PDB entry 8VKW | electron microscopy, 3.44 A resolution | chains A and C of the 34 polymer chains in the assembly

# Chain A
Molecule: 23S ribosomal RNA
From: Mycolicibacterium smegmatis MC2 155
Sequence (3120 nucleotides; each row starts with the number of its first residue):
     1 UAAGUGUUUAAGGGCGCAUGGUGGAUGCCUUGGCACUGGGAGCCGAUGAA
    51 GGACGUAGGAGGCUGCGAUAAGCCUCGGGGAGCUGUCAACCGAGCGUUGA
   101 UCCGAGGAUGUCCGAAUGGGGAAACCCGGCACGAGUGAUGUCGUGUCACC
   151 AGGCGCUGAAUAUAUAGGCGUCUGGGGGGAACGCGGGGAAGUGAAACAUC
   201 UCAGUACCCGUAGGAAGAGAAAACAAAAUGUGAUUCCGUGAGUAGUGGCG
   251 AGCGAAAGCGGAGGAUGGCUAAACCGUAUGCAUGUGAUACCGGGUAGGGG
   301 UUGUGUGUGCGGGGUUGUGGGACCUAUCUUUCCGGCUCUACCUGGCUGGA
   351 GGGCAGUGAGAAAAUGUUGUGGUUAGCGGAAAUGGCUUGGGAUGGCCUGC
   401 CGUAGACGGUGAGAGCCCGGUACGUGAAAACCCGACGUCUGUCUUGAUGG
   451 UGUUCCCGAGUAGCAGCGGGCCCGUGGAAUCUGCUGUGAAUCUGCCGGGA
   501 CCACCCGGUAAGCCUGAAUACUUCCCAGUGACCGAUAGCGGAUUAGUACC
   551 GUGAGGGAAUGGUGAAAAGUACCCCGGGAGGGGAGUGAAAGAGUACCUGA
   601 AACCGUGCGCUUACAAUCCGUCAGAGCCCUCGACGUGUCGUGGGGUGAUG
   651 GCGUGCCUUUUGAAGAAUGAGCCUGCGAGUCAGGGACAUGUCGCGAGGUU
   701 AACCCGGGUGGGGUAGCCGCAGCGAAAGCGAGUCUGAAUAGGGCGUAUCC
   751 ACACAAGAGUGUGUGGUGUAGUGGUGUGUUCUGGACCCGAAGCGGAGUGA
   801 UCUACCCAUGGCCAGGGUGAAGCGCGGGUAAGACCGCGUGGAGGCCCGAA
   851 CCCACUUAGGUUGAAGACUGAGGGGAUGAGCUGUGGGUAGGGGUGAAAGG
   901 CCAAUCAAACUCCGUGAUAGCUGGUUCUCCCCGAAAUGCAUUUAGGUGCA
   951 GCGUCGCAUGUUUCUUGCCGGAGGUAGAGCUACUGGAUGGCCGAUGGGCC
  1001 CCACAGGGUUACUGACGUCAGCCAAACUCCGAAUGCCGGUAAGUCCAAGA
  1051 GUGCGGCAGUGAGACGGCGGGGGAUAAGCUCCGUGCGUCGAGAGGGAAAC
  1101 AGCCCAGAUCGCCGGCUAAGGCCCCUAAGCGUGUGCUAAGUGGAAAAGGA
  1151 UGUGCAGUCGCGAAGACAACCAGGAGGUUGGCUUAGAAGCAGCCACCCUU
  1201 GAAAGAGUGCGUAAUAGCUCACUGGUCAAGUGAUUGUGCGCCGAUAAUGU
  1251 AGCGGGGCUCAAGCACACCGCCGAAGCCGCGGCAGCCAACGUGUUGGCUG
  1301 GGUAGGGGAGCGUCCUGCAUCCGGUGAAGCCGCCGAGUGAUCGAGUGGUG
  1351 GAGGGUGUGGGAGUGAGAAUGCAGGCAUGAGUAGCGAUUAGGCAAGUGAG
  1401 AACCUUGCCCGCCGAAAGACCAAGGGUUCCUGGGCCAGGCCAGUCCGCCC
  1451 AGGGUGAGUCGGGACCUAAGGCGAGGCCGACAGGCGUAGUCGAUGGACAA
  1501 CGGGUUGAUAUUCCCGUACCCGUGUAUGUGCGUCCAUGAUGAAUCAGCGG
  1551 UACUAACCAUCCAAAACCACCGUGACCGCACCUUUCGGGGUGUGGCGUUG
  1601 GUGGGGCUGCAUGGGACCUUCGUUGGUAGUAGUCAAGCGAUGGGGUGACG
  1651 CAGGAAGGUAGCCGUACCGGUCAGUGGUAAUACCGGGGUAAGCCUGUAGG
  1701 GAGUCAGAUAGGUAAAUCCGUCUGGCAUAUAUCCUGAGAGGUGAUGCAUA
  1751 GCCGAGUGAGGCGAAUUCGGUGAUCCUAUGCUGCCGAGAAAAGCCUCUAG
  1801 CGAGGACAUACACGGCCCGUACCCCAAACCAACACAGGUGGUCAGGUAGA
  1851 GAAUACUAAGGCGUACGAGUGAACUAUGGUUAAGGAACUCGGCAAAAUGC
  1901 CCCCGUAACUUCGGGAGAAGGGGGACCCACAUGGCGUGUAAGCCUUUACG
  1951 GCCCAAGCGUGAGUGGGUGGCACAAACCAGUGAGAAGCGACUGUUUACUA
  2001 AAAACACAGGUCCGUGCGAAGUCGCAAGACGAUGUAUACGGACUGACGCC
  2051 UGCCCGGUGCUGGAAGGUUAAGAGGACCCGUUAACUCCCUUUGGGGGUGA
  2101 AGCGGAGAAUUUAAGCCCCAGUAAACGGCGGUGGUAACUAUAACCAUCCU
  2151 AAGGUAGCGAAAUUCCUUGUCGGGUAAGUUCCGACCUGCACGAAUGGCGU
  2201 AACGACUUCUCAACUGUCUCAACCAUAGACUCGGCGAAAUUGCACUACGA
  2251 GUAAAGAUGCUCGUUACGCGCGGCAGGACGAAAAGACCCCGGGACCUUCA
  2301 CUACAACUUGGUAUUGGUGCUCGAUACGGUUUGUGUAGGAUAGGUGGGAG
  2351 ACUGUGAAGCUCACACGCCAGUGUGGGUGGAGUCGUUGUUGAAAUACCAC
  2401 UCUGAUCGUAUUGGGCCUCUAACCUCGGACCGUAUAUCCGGUUCAGGGAC
  2451 AGUGCCUGGUGGGUAGUUUAACUGGGGCGGUUGCCUCCUAAAAUGUAACG
  2501 GAGGCGCCCAAAGGUUCCCUCAACCUGGACGGCAAUCAGGUGUUGAGUGU
  2551 AAGUGCACAAGGGAGCUUGACUGCGAGACGGACAUGUCGAGCAGGGACGA
  2601 AAGUCGGGACUAGUGAUCCGGCACCUCUGAGUGGAAGGGGUGUCGCUCAA
  2651 CGGAUAAAAGGUACCCCGGGGAUAACAGGCUGAUCUUCCCCAAGAGUCCA
  2701 UAUCGACGGGAUGGUUUGGCACCUCGAUGUCGGCUCGUCGCAUCCUGGGG
  2751 CUGGAGCAGGUCCCAAGGGUUGGGCUGUUCGCCCAUUAAAGCGGCACGCG
  2801 AGCUGGGUUUAGAACGUCGUGAGACAGUUCGGUCUCUAUCCGCCGCGCGC
  2851 GUCAGAAGCUUGAGGAAACCUGUCCCUAGUACGAGAGGACCGGGACGGAC
  2901 GAACCUCUGGUAUACCAGUUGUCCCACCAGGGGCACGGCUGGAUAGCCAC
  2951 GUUCGGACAGGAUAACCGCUGAAAGCAUCUAAGCGGGAAACCUCUUCCAA
  3001 GACCAGGCUUCUCACCCUCUAGGAGGGAUAAGGCCCCCCGCAGACCACGG
  3051 GAUUGAUAGACCAGACCUGGAAGCCUAGUAAUAGGUGCAGGGAACUGGCA
  3101 CUAACCGGCCGAAAACUUAC
Disordered / not traced: 1, 2329-2404

# Chain C
Molecule: 50S ribosomal protein L2
From: Mycolicibacterium smegmatis MC2 155
UniProtKB: A0QSD4 (RL2_MYCS2); numbering as in UniProt (aligned over 1-278)
Chain sequence (278 residues; numbered 1 to 278; the number before each row is that of its first residue):
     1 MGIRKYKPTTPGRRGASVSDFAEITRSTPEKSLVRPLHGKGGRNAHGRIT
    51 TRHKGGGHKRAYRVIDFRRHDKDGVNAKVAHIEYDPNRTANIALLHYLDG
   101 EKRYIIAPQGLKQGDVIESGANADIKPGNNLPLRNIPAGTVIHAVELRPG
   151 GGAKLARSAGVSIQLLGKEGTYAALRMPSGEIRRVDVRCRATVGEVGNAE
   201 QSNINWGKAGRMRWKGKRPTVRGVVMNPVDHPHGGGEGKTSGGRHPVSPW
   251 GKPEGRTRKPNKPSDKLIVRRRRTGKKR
Disordered / not traced: 1, 277-278

# How chain A and chain C interact
Contacting residue pairs (296):
  C805(A) / Arg-43(C)  hydrogen bond to the sugar
  C805(A) / Arg-218(C)  hydrogen bond to the phosphate
  C806(A) / Gly-41(C)  sugar contact
  C806(A) / Arg-43(C)  sugar contact
  C806(A) / Gly-55(C)  phosphate contact
  C806(A) / Gly-56(C)  hydrogen bond to the phosphate
  C806(A) / Arg-213(C)  salt bridge to the phosphate
  C806(A) / Arg-218(C)  salt bridge to the phosphate
  C807(A) / Gly-39(C)  sugar contact
  C807(A) / Gly-55(C)  phosphate contact
  C807(A) / Gly-56(C)  hydrogen bond to the phosphate
  C807(A) / Gly-57(C)  hydrogen bond to the phosphate
  A808(A) / His-38(C)  phosphate contact
  A808(A) / Gly-39(C)  phosphate contact
  U809(A) / Lys-59(C)  salt bridge to the phosphate
  A821(A) / Arg-4(C)  hydrogen bond to the sugar
  A821(A) / Lys-7(C)  salt bridge to the phosphate
  G843(A) / Thr-10(C)  phosphate contact
  G843(A) / Arg-13(C)  sugar contact
  G844(A) / Thr-10(C)  phosphate contact
  G844(A) / Gly-12(C)  hydrogen bond to the phosphate
  G844(A) / Arg-13(C)  salt bridge to the phosphate
  G844(A) / Lys-208(C)  hydrogen bond to the sugar
  G844(A) / Ala-209(C)  base contact
  G844(A) / Gly-210(C)  hydrogen bond to the base
  A879(A) / Lys-208(C)  salt bridge to the phosphate
  A879(A) / Ala-209(C)  base contact
  A879(A) / Gly-210(C)  phosphate contact
  A879(A) / Arg-213(C)  hydrogen bond to the base
  A879(A) / Trp-214(C)  hydrogen bond to the phosphate
  G887(A) / Arg-43(C)  base contact
  G887(A) / Gly-47(C)  sugar contact
  U888(A) / His-46(C)  sugar contact
  U888(A) / Gly-47(C)  sugar contact
  U888(A) / Arg-48(C)  hydrogen bond to the phosphate
  A889(A) / Arg-48(C)  salt bridge to the phosphate
  G892(A) / Arg-48(C)  sugar contact
  G893(A) / Arg-48(C)  sugar contact
  U894(A) / Arg-48(C)  phosphate contact
  U894(A) / Ile-49(C)  hydrogen bond to the phosphate
  G895(A) / Ile-49(C)  phosphate contact
  G895(A) / Arg-218(C)  salt bridge to the phosphate
  G895(A) / Asp-230(C)  hydrogen bond to the base
  A896(A) / Arg-213(C)  base contact
  A896(A) / Arg-218(C)  salt bridge to the phosphate
  A896(A) / Pro-219(C)  sugar contact
  A896(A) / Val-221(C)  sugar contact
  A897(A) / Val-221(C)  sugar contact
  A897(A) / Val-225(C)  sugar contact
  A897(A) / Met-226(C)  base contact
  A897(A) / Asp-230(C)  base contact
  A898(A) / Val-225(C)  phosphate contact
  A898(A) / Asn-227(C)  base contact
  G899(A) / Asn-227(C)  sugar contact
  G899(A) / Val-229(C)  base contact
  A908(A) / Val-229(C)  base contact
  A1469(A) / His-38(C)  salt bridge to the phosphate
  G1470(A) / His-38(C)  salt bridge to the phosphate
  G1484(A) / His-46(C)  hydrogen bond to the sugar
  C1485(A) / His-46(C)  phosphate contact
  G1486(A) / Ala-45(C)  phosphate contact
  C1561(A) / Arg-134(C)  hydrogen bond to the base
  C1561(A) / Lys-168(C)  hydrogen bond to the sugar
  C1562(A) / Lys-168(C)  sugar contact
  C1562(A) / Glu-169(C)  phosphate contact
  C1562(A) / Gly-170(C)  hydrogen bond to the sugar
  A1563(A) / Glu-169(C)  phosphate contact
  A1611(A) / Arg-134(C)  hydrogen bond to the base
  U1612(A) / Arg-134(C)  sugar contact
  U1612(A) / Asn-135(C)  hydrogen bond to the sugar
  G1613(A) / Asn-122(C)  sugar contact
  G1645(A) / Ser-32(C)  hydrogen bond to the phosphate
  U1646(A) / Lys-31(C)  salt bridge to the phosphate
  G1647(A) / Lys-31(C)  hydrogen bond to the base
  A1648(A) / Lys-31(C)  sugar contact
  G1711(A) / Asp-99(C)  phosphate contact
  G1711(A) / Gly-100(C)  base contact
  G1711(A) / Glu-101(C)  hydrogen bond to the sugar
  G1720(A) / Asp-99(C)  hydrogen bond to the base
  G1720(A) / Gly-100(C)  base contact
  G1720(A) / Lys-102(C)  hydrogen bond to the phosphate
  U1721(A) / His-96(C)  salt bridge to the phosphate
  U1721(A) / Tyr-97(C)  hydrogen bond to the sugar
  U1721(A) / Leu-98(C)  hydrogen bond to the sugar
  U1721(A) / Gly-100(C)  sugar contact
  U1721(A) / Lys-102(C)  salt bridge to the phosphate
  C1722(A) / His-96(C)  salt bridge to the phosphate
  C1784(A) / Arg-4(C)  phosphate contact
  C1785(A) / Arg-4(C)  salt bridge to the phosphate
  C1785(A) / Tyr-6(C)  sugar contact
  C1785(A) / Val-18(C)  sugar contact
  C1785(A) / Ser-19(C)  phosphate contact
  C1785(A) / Phe-21(C)  phosphate contact
  C1785(A) / Arg-211(C)  phosphate contact
  G1786(A) / His-58(C)  base contact
  G1786(A) / Trp-206(C)  phosphate contact
  G1786(A) / Arg-211(C)  salt bridge to the phosphate
  G1786(A) / Trp-214(C)  stacking on the base
  A1787(A) / Phe-21(C)  base contact
  A1787(A) / Ser-27(C)  base contact
  A1787(A) / His-58(C)  sugar contact
  A1787(A) / Arg-60(C)  salt bridge to the phosphate
  A1787(A) / Arg-63(C)  hydrogen bond to the sugar
  A1787(A) / Tyr-84(C)  base contact
  A1787(A) / Pro-86(C)  phosphate contact
  G1788(A) / His-58(C)  base contact
  G1788(A) / Lys-59(C)  sugar contact
  G1788(A) / Arg-60(C)  phosphate contact
  G1788(A) / Ala-61(C)  hydrogen bond to the phosphate
  G1788(A) / Arg-63(C)  salt bridge to the phosphate
  G1788(A) / Pro-86(C)  phosphate contact
  A1789(A) / Pro-36(C)  sugar contact
  A1789(A) / Lys-59(C)  hydrogen bond to the sugar
  A1790(A) / Pro-36(C)  sugar contact
  U1911(A) / Pro-8(C)  phosphate contact
  U1911(A) / Arg-14(C)  hydrogen bond to the sugar
  C1912(A) / Pro-8(C)  phosphate contact
  G1913(A) / Pro-8(C)  sugar contact
  G1913(A) / Thr-9(C)  sugar contact
  G1913(A) / Arg-14(C)  base contact
  A1990(A) / Pro-11(C)  hydrogen bond to the base
  C1991(A) / Pro-11(C)  base contact
  C2005(A) / Arg-222(C)  salt bridge to the phosphate
  C2005(A) / Val-225(C)  phosphate contact
  A2006(A) / Pro-219(C)  phosphate contact
  A2006(A) / Thr-220(C)  phosphate contact
  A2006(A) / Val-221(C)  phosphate contact
  A2006(A) / Arg-222(C)  salt bridge to the phosphate
  C2007(A) / Ala-209(C)  hydrogen bond to the sugar
  C2007(A) / Pro-219(C)  phosphate contact
  C2007(A) / Thr-220(C)  hydrogen bond to the phosphate
  A2008(A) / Trp-206(C)  phosphate contact
  A2008(A) / Gly-207(C)  hydrogen bond to the sugar
  A2008(A) / Lys-208(C)  sugar contact
  A2008(A) / Ala-209(C)  sugar contact
  A2008(A) / Met-212(C)  sugar contact
  A2008(A) / Lys-217(C)  salt bridge to the phosphate
  G2009(A) / Ile-204(C)  phosphate contact
  G2009(A) / Asn-205(C)  sugar contact
  G2009(A) / Trp-206(C)  phosphate contact
  C2013(A) / Glu-254(C)  sugar contact
  C2013(A) / Thr-274(C)  phosphate contact
  G2014(A) / Gly-255(C)  sugar contact
  G2014(A) / Arg-256(C)  salt bridge to the phosphate
  G2014(A) / Thr-257(C)  hydrogen bond to the sugar
  G2014(A) / Arg-272(C)  salt bridge to the phosphate
  G2014(A) / Thr-274(C)  hydrogen bond to the phosphate
  U2015(A) / Arg-256(C)  phosphate contact
  U2015(A) / Arg-258(C)  phosphate contact
  U2015(A) / Arg-272(C)  salt bridge to the phosphate
  G2016(A) / Lys-154(C)  base contact
  G2016(A) / Leu-155(C)  base contact
  G2016(A) / Ala-156(C)  base contact
  G2016(A) / Met-177(C)  base contact
  G2016(A) / Ser-179(C)  hydrogen bond to the base
  G2016(A) / Glu-181(C)  hydrogen bond to the sugar
  G2016(A) / Arg-183(C)  hydrogen bond to the sugar
  G2016(A) / Arg-258(C)  salt bridge to the phosphate
  G2016(A) / Ile-268(C)  sugar contact
  C2017(A) / Leu-147(C)  sugar contact
  C2017(A) / Lys-154(C)  sugar contact
  C2017(A) / Arg-183(C)  salt bridge to the phosphate
  C2017(A) / Arg-258(C)  salt bridge to the phosphate
  C2017(A) / Lys-262(C)  salt bridge to the phosphate
  C2017(A) / Ser-264(C)  hydrogen bond to the phosphate
  G2018(A) / Lys-154(C)  phosphate contact
  A2020(A) / Thr-257(C)  hydrogen bond to the sugar
  G2021(A) / Thr-50(C)  base contact
  U2022(A) / Thr-50(C)  base contact
  U2022(A) / Trp-250(C)  hydrogen bond to the phosphate
  U2022(A) / Lys-252(C)  salt bridge to the phosphate
  C2023(A) / Asn-44(C)  hydrogen bond to the base
  C2023(A) / His-46(C)  sugar contact
  C2023(A) / Arg-48(C)  sugar contact
  C2023(A) / Thr-50(C)  sugar contact
  C2023(A) / Trp-250(C)  phosphate contact
  G2024(A) / His-46(C)  sugar contact
  A2027(A) / His-46(C)  base contact
  G2028(A) / Asn-44(C)  base contact
  G2028(A) / His-46(C)  base contact
  A2029(A) / Asn-44(C)  sugar contact
  A2029(A) / Ala-45(C)  hydrogen bond to the sugar
  C2030(A) / Lys-40(C)  phosphate contact
  C2030(A) / Gly-42(C)  sugar contact
  C2030(A) / Arg-43(C)  hydrogen bond to the sugar
  C2030(A) / Asn-44(C)  sugar contact
  C2030(A) / Thr-50(C)  hydrogen bond to the base
  C2030(A) / Thr-51(C)  sugar contact
  G2031(A) / Thr-51(C)  sugar contact
  G2031(A) / Lys-54(C)  sugar contact
  A2032(A) / Lys-54(C)  salt bridge to the phosphate
  U2033(A) / Arg-35(C)  hydrogen bond to the base
  U2033(A) / Lys-40(C)  salt bridge to the phosphate
  U2033(A) / Tyr-62(C)  stacking on the base
  G2034(A) / Tyr-62(C)  hydrogen bond to the phosphate
  G2034(A) / Asn-87(C)  sugar contact
  G2034(A) / Arg-88(C)  salt bridge to the phosphate
  G2034(A) / Arg-157(C)  salt bridge to the phosphate
  U2035(A) / Arg-88(C)  salt bridge to the phosphate
  U2035(A) / Lys-154(C)  hydrogen bond to the sugar
  U2035(A) / Leu-155(C)  sugar contact
  U2035(A) / Ala-156(C)  hydrogen bond to the sugar
  U2035(A) / Arg-157(C)  salt bridge to the phosphate
  U2035(A) / Ser-158(C)  phosphate contact
  A2036(A) / Ala-156(C)  hydrogen bond to the phosphate
  A2036(A) / Arg-157(C)  hydrogen bond to the phosphate
  A2036(A) / Ser-158(C)  hydrogen bond to the phosphate
  A2036(A) / Val-161(C)  phosphate contact
  A2036(A) / Pro-178(C)  sugar contact
  A2036(A) / Ser-179(C)  hydrogen bond to the base
  A2036(A) / Arg-272(C)  base contact
  U2037(A) / Thr-89(C)  sugar contact
  U2037(A) / Ser-158(C)  hydrogen bond to the sugar
  U2037(A) / Ala-159(C)  hydrogen bond to the sugar
  U2037(A) / Gly-160(C)  base contact
  U2037(A) / Ala-199(C)  hydrogen bond to the base
  U2037(A) / Gln-201(C)  base contact
  U2037(A) / Ser-202(C)  hydrogen bond to the base
  A2038(A) / Thr-89(C)  sugar contact
  C2039(A) / Lys-54(C)  phosphate contact
  G2040(A) / Thr-51(C)  sugar contact
  G2040(A) / Arg-52(C)  phosphate contact
  G2040(A) / Lys-54(C)  salt bridge to the phosphate
  G2041(A) / Arg-52(C)  salt bridge to the phosphate
  G2041(A) / His-53(C)  salt bridge to the phosphate
  G2041(A) / Ser-248(C)  sugar contact
  G2041(A) / Pro-249(C)  phosphate contact
  G2041(A) / Glu-254(C)  hydrogen bond to the sugar
  A2042(A) / His-231(C)  salt bridge to the phosphate
  A2042(A) / His-233(C)  phosphate contact
  A2042(A) / Pro-246(C)  sugar contact
  A2042(A) / Val-247(C)  sugar contact
  A2042(A) / Pro-249(C)  phosphate contact
  C2043(A) / Arg-222(C)  phosphate contact
  C2043(A) / Gly-223(C)  hydrogen bond to the phosphate
  C2043(A) / Val-224(C)  hydrogen bond to the phosphate
  C2043(A) / His-233(C)  salt bridge to the phosphate
  U2044(A) / Arg-222(C)  salt bridge to the phosphate
  G2045(A) / Arg-222(C)  salt bridge to the phosphate
  G2045(A) / Lys-239(C)  salt bridge to the phosphate
  A2046(A) / Arg-14(C)  base contact
  U2058(A) / His-245(C)  hydrogen bond to the base
  G2059(A) / His-245(C)  sugar contact
  C2060(A) / Glu-254(C)  sugar contact
  C2060(A) / Gly-255(C)  phosphate contact
  U2061(A) / Gly-255(C)  phosphate contact
  U2061(A) / Arg-256(C)  hydrogen bond to the phosphate
  G2062(A) / Arg-256(C)  salt bridge to the phosphate
  A2125(A) / His-245(C)  base contact
  A2125(A) / Pro-246(C)  sugar contact
  C2126(A) / Ser-241(C)  phosphate contact
  C2126(A) / Gly-243(C)  hydrogen bond to the sugar
  C2126(A) / Arg-244(C)  hydrogen bond to the sugar
  C2126(A) / His-245(C)  hydrogen bond to the base
  G2127(A) / Ser-241(C)  phosphate contact
  G2127(A) / Gly-243(C)  phosphate contact
  U2195(A) / Lys-239(C)  hydrogen bond to the sugar
  U2195(A) / Thr-240(C)  sugar contact
  U2195(A) / Ser-241(C)  sugar contact
  G2196(A) / Lys-239(C)  salt bridge to the phosphate
  A2201(A) / Arg-14(C)  base contact
  C2296(A) / Pro-228(C)  sugar contact
  U2297(A) / Pro-228(C)  phosphate contact
  U2298(A) / Arg-244(C)  salt bridge to the phosphate
  U2308(A) / Lys-259(C)  phosphate contact
  U2308(A) / Pro-260(C)  phosphate contact
  U2309(A) / Asn-261(C)  phosphate contact
  U2425(A) / Arg-148(C)  hydrogen bond to the sugar
  G2427(A) / Arg-148(C)  hydrogen bond to the sugar
  G2427(A) / Pro-149(C)  sugar contact
  G2427(A) / Gly-150(C)  hydrogen bond to the sugar
  G2427(A) / Gly-151(C)  hydrogen bond to the sugar
  G2427(A) / Lys-154(C)  phosphate contact
  G2428(A) / Arg-68(C)  hydrogen bond to the phosphate
  G2428(A) / Gly-150(C)  sugar contact
  A2429(A) / Arg-68(C)  salt bridge to the phosphate
  A2445(A) / Pro-149(C)  sugar contact
  A2445(A) / Arg-188(C)  hydrogen bond to the sugar
  G2446(A) / Arg-148(C)  base contact
  G2446(A) / Arg-188(C)  salt bridge to the phosphate
  G2447(A) / Tyr-172(C)  hydrogen bond to the phosphate
  G2447(A) / Lys-266(C)  phosphate contact
  G2448(A) / Lys-266(C)  phosphate contact
  G2462(A) / Arg-244(C)  phosphate contact
  G2463(A) / Arg-244(C)  salt bridge to the phosphate
  G2463(A) / Trp-250(C)  sugar contact
  A2814(A) / Gly-238(C)  hydrogen bond to the phosphate
  A2814(A) / Lys-239(C)  phosphate contact
  C2815(A) / Gly-238(C)  phosphate contact
  C2815(A) / Lys-239(C)  hydrogen bond to the phosphate
  U2820(A) / Gly-243(C)  hydrogen bond to the sugar
  A2822(A) / Gly-235(C)  phosphate contact
  A2822(A) / Gly-236(C)  hydrogen bond to the phosphate
  G2823(A) / Gly-236(C)  hydrogen bond to the phosphate
  G2823(A) / Glu-237(C)  sugar contact
  A2824(A) / Glu-237(C)  phosphate contact
Interface residues without a listed pair, chain A (131 interface residues in all): A820, C845, G890, U1560, G1650, A2004, G2057, A2306, U2437, A2451, G2821
Interface residues without a listed pair, chain C (154 interface residues in all): Pro-29, Val-34, Leu-37, Val-64, Lys-78, Ala-121, Asn-198, Lys-215, Pro-232, Gly-242, Gly-251

# Summary
The interface between chain A and chain C involves 131 residues on one side and 154 on the other; the contacts
include 80 hydrogen bonds, 50 salt bridges and 2 aromatic stacking contacts. Among the polar pairs are
G844(A)/Gly-210(C), A879(A)/Arg-213(C) and G895(A)/Asp-230(C).
Chain A is 23S ribosomal RNA and chain C is 50S ribosomal protein L2, both from Mycolicibacterium smegmatis
MC2 155; the structure, Structure of Mycobacterium smegmatis 50S ribosomal subunit bound to delNTE-HflX, was
determined by electron microscopy together with 8VIO, 8VK0, 8VK7, 8VKI, 8VPK, 8VR4, 8VR8 and 8VRL from the
same study.
